1N6F - chains A and B of the 6 polymer chains in the assembly; structure by X-ray diffraction, 2.70 A resolution.

[Chain A (and B)]
Protein: tricorn protease
Source organism: Thermoplasma acidophilum
Notes: EC 3.4.21.-; chain B of this document is another copy of the same molecule, construct and numbering; everything in this record applies to it too
Reference sequence: P96086 (TRI_THEAC); residue numbers follow UniProt; this construct covers 1-1071
Chain sequence (1071 residues; numbered 1 to 1071; the number before each row is that of its first residue):
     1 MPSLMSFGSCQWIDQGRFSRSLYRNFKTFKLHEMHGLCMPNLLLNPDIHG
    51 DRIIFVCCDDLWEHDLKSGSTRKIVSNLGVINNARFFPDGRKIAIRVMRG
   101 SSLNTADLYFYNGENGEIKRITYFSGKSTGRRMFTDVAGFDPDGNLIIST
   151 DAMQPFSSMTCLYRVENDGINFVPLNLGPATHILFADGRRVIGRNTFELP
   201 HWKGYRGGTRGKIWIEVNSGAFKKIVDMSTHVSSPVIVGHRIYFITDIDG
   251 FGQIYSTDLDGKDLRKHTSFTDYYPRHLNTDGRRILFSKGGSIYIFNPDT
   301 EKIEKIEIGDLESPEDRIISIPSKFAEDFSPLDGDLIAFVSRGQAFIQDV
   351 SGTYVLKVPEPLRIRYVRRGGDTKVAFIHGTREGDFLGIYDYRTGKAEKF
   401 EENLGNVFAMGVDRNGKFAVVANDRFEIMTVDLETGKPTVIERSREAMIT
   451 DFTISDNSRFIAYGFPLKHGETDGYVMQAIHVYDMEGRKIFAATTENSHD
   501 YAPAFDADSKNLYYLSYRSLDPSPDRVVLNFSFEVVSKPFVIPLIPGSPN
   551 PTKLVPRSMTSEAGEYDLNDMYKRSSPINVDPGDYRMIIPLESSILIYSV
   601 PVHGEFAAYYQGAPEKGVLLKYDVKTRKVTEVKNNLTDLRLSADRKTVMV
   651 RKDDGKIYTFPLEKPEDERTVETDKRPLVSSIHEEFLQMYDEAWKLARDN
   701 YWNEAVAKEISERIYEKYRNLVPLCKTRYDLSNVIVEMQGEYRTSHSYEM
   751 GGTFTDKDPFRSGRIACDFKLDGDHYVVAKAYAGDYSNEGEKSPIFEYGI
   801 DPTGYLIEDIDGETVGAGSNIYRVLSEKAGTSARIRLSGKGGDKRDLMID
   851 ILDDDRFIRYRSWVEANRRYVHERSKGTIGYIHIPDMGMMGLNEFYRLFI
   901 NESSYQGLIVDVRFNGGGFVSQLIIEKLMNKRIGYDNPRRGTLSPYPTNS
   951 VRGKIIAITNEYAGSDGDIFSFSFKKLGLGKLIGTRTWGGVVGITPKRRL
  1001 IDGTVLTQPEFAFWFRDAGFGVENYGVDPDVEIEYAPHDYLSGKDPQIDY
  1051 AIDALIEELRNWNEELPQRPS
Disordered / not traced: 1-38, 1062-1071
Ligand contacts: Z-Phe-diketo-Arg-Glu-Phe (DKT; 4-[2-(3-benzyloxycarbonylamino-4-cyclohexyl-1-hydroxy-2-oxo-butylamino)-5-guanidino-pentanoylamino]-4-(1-carboxy-2-cyclohexyl-ethylcarbamoyl)-butyric acid): R131, R132, S157, Y609, H746, Y748, M750, N915, G916, G917, G918, F919, Y962, A963, G964, S965, D966, G967, W988, V991, V992, G993, I994, T995, F1011, F1013
Swiss-Prot annotation at these positions:
  - region: R131, R132 (Binds the substrate's C-terminus)
  - active site: H746 (Charge relay system), S965 (Nucleophile), E1023 (Charge relay system)
  - binding site (substrate): G916 to G918, G993 to T995
  - site: D936 (Substrate specificity switch), D966 (Transition state stabilizer)
  - mutagenesis: R131 to R132 (Decreased catalytic activity towards protein substrates. Retains 10% of wild-type activity towards casein and about 30% towards oxidized insulin beta chain ...), L184 (L184C: Both peptidolytic and proteolytic activities doubled, probably due to the increase of the diameter of the channel for product exit ...), R414 (R414C: Retains 50% of wild-type activity after modification of the thiol group by maleimide, which decreases the diameter of the access channel and impairs substrate access to the active site ...), A643 (A643C: Decreased catalytic activity towards fluorogenic substrate and insulin beta chain prior to any modification or oxidation ...), H746 (H746A: Loss of catalytic activity), S965 (S965A: Loss of catalytic activity)

[How chain A and chain B interact]
Pairs across the interface (275; chain A residue first):
  D424(A) - R940(B)  salt bridge
  R445(A) - G941(B)
  R445(A) - T942(B)
  E446(A) - T942(B)  hydrogen bond
  K468(A) - T942(B)  hydrogen bond
  K468(A) - L943(B)  hydrogen bond (side chain-backbone)
  H469(A) - N901(B)  hydrogen bond
  E471(A) - T942(B)
  E471(A) - L943(B)
  T472(A) - S904(B)  hydrogen bond (backbone-side chain)
  T472(A) - R932(B)  hydrogen bond (backbone-side chain)
  T472(A) - Y935(B)
  T472(A) - L943(B)
  T472(A) - P945(B)
  T472(A) - R952(B)
  D473(A) - I900(B)
  D473(A) - S904(B)
  D473(A) - P945(B)
  G474(A) - S904(B)  hydrogen bond (backbone-side chain)
  G474(A) - P945(B)
  G474(A) - T948(B)
  Y475(A) - V527(B)
  Y475(A) - V528(B)
  Y475(A) - L529(B)  hydrogen bond (side chain-backbone)
  Y475(A) - I900(B)
  Y475(A) - T948(B)
  Y475(A) - N949(B)  hydrogen bond
  M477(A) - I900(B)
  M477(A) - N901(B)
  T494(A) - S787(B)
  T495(A) - D785(B)  hydrogen bond
  T495(A) - S787(B)  hydrogen bond (backbone-side chain)
  N497(A) - D785(B)
  N497(A) - R868(B)
  N497(A) - I900(B)
  N497(A) - N901(B)  hydrogen bond (backbone-side chain)
  Y517(A) - R526(B)
  Y517(A) - V527(B)
  R518(A) - D785(B)  salt bridge
  R518(A) - S787(B)
  R518(A) - N788(B)  hydrogen bond
  S519(A) - E789(B)  hydrogen bond
  L520(A) - V527(B)  hydrophobic
  L520(A) - N893(B)  hydrogen bond (backbone-side chain)
  L520(A) - R897(B)
  D521(A) - G604(B)
  D521(A) - E605(B)  hydrogen bond (side chain-backbone)
  D521(A) - F606(B)  hydrogen bond (side chain-backbone)
  D521(A) - N893(B)  hydrogen bond (backbone-side chain)
  P522(A) - G604(B)
  P522(A) - E605(B)  hydrogen bond (backbone-backbone)
  P522(A) - M889(B)  hydrophobic
  P522(A) - L892(B)  hydrophobic
  P522(A) - N893(B)
  S523(A) - E534(B)
  S523(A) - V602(B)
  S523(A) - H603(B)  hydrogen bond (side chain-backbone)
  P524(A) - E534(B)
  P524(A) - E605(B)
  D525(A) - S532(B)
  D525(A) - F533(B)  hydrogen bond (side chain-backbone)
  R526(A) - Y517(B)
  R526(A) - F533(B)  hydrogen bond (backbone-backbone)
  R526(A) - D584(B)  salt bridge
  R526(A) - R586(B)
  R526(A) - E615(B)  salt bridge
  V527(A) - Y475(B)
  V527(A) - Y517(B)
  V527(A) - L520(B)  hydrophobic
  V527(A) - F533(B)  hydrophobic
  V528(A) - Y475(B)
  V528(A) - F533(B)  hydrophobic
  L529(A) - Y475(B)  hydrogen bond (backbone-side chain)
  L529(A) - Q922(B)
  N530(A) - N530(B)
  N530(A) - F531(B)
  N530(A) - S532(B)
  F531(A) - N530(B)
  F531(A) - M889(B)  hydrophobic
  F531(A) - L892(B)  hydrophobic
  F531(A) - F919(B)  hydrophobic
  F531(A) - L923(B)  hydrophobic
  S532(A) - D525(B)
  S532(A) - S532(B)
  F533(A) - D525(B)  hydrogen bond (backbone-side chain)
  F533(A) - R526(B)  hydrogen bond (backbone-backbone)
  F533(A) - V527(B)  hydrophobic
  F533(A) - V528(B)  hydrophobic
  F533(A) - N893(B)
  E534(A) - S523(B)
  E534(A) - P524(B)
  E534(A) - S532(B)
  E534(A) - E534(B)
  E534(A) - V602(B)
  V535(A) - H603(B)
  V535(A) - G604(B)
  K538(A) - E789(B)
  F540(A) - S787(B)
  G547(A) - Y798(B)
  K553(A) - E797(B)  salt bridge
  K553(A) - D850(B)  salt bridge
  M559(A) - M848(B)
  Y572(A) - Y786(B)
  Y572(A) - S787(B)
  Y572(A) - K792(B)
  K573(A) - Y786(B)
  K573(A) - K792(B)  hydrogen bond (backbone-side chain)
  K573(A) - F796(B)
  R574(A) - F796(B)
  R574(A) - E797(B)
  R574(A) - G799(B)
  S575(A) - Y786(B)  hydrogen bond (side chain-backbone)
  S575(A) - S787(B)
  S575(A) - K792(B)  hydrogen bond
  S575(A) - E797(B)
  S576(A) - E797(B)  hydrogen bond
  P577(A) - E789(B)
  D584(A) - R526(B)  salt bridge
  R586(A) - R526(B)
  V602(A) - S523(B)
  V602(A) - E534(B)
  V602(A) - V602(B)  hydrophobic
  H603(A) - S523(B)  hydrogen bond (backbone-side chain)
  H603(A) - V535(B)
  G604(A) - D521(B)
  G604(A) - P522(B)
  G604(A) - V535(B)
  E605(A) - D521(B)  hydrogen bond (backbone-side chain)
  E605(A) - P522(B)  hydrogen bond (backbone-backbone)
  E605(A) - P524(B)
  F606(A) - D521(B)  hydrogen bond (backbone-side chain)
  E615(A) - R526(B)  salt bridge
  R698(A) - R939(B)  hydrogen bond (backbone-side chain)
  D699(A) - R939(B)  hydrogen bond (backbone-side chain)
  D699(A) - R940(B)  hydrogen bond (backbone-side chain)
  N700(A) - R939(B)
  N700(A) - R940(B)  hydrogen bond
  Y701(A) - R939(B)  hydrogen bond (backbone-side chain)
  W702(A) - R939(B)
  E704(A) - R939(B)  salt bridge
  D785(A) - T495(B)  hydrogen bond
  D785(A) - N497(B)
  D785(A) - R518(B)  salt bridge
  Y786(A) - Y572(B)
  Y786(A) - K573(B)
  Y786(A) - S575(B)  hydrogen bond (backbone-side chain)
  S787(A) - T494(B)
  S787(A) - T495(B)  hydrogen bond (side chain-backbone)
  S787(A) - R518(B)
  S787(A) - F540(B)
  S787(A) - Y572(B)
  S787(A) - S575(B)
  N788(A) - R518(B)  hydrogen bond
  E789(A) - S519(B)
  E789(A) - K538(B)
  E789(A) - P577(B)
  K792(A) - K573(B)  hydrogen bond (side chain-backbone)
  K792(A) - S575(B)  hydrogen bond
  F796(A) - K573(B)
  F796(A) - R574(B)
  E797(A) - K553(B)  salt bridge
  E797(A) - R574(B)
  E797(A) - S575(B)
  E797(A) - S576(B)  hydrogen bond
  Y798(A) - G547(B)
  G799(A) - R574(B)
  M848(A) - M559(B)
  D850(A) - K553(B)  salt bridge
  R868(A) - N497(B)
  M889(A) - P522(B)  hydrophobic
  M889(A) - F531(B)  hydrophobic
  L892(A) - P522(B)  hydrophobic
  L892(A) - F531(B)  hydrophobic
  N893(A) - L520(B)  hydrogen bond (side chain-backbone)
  N893(A) - D521(B)  hydrogen bond (side chain-backbone)
  N893(A) - P522(B)
  N893(A) - F533(B)
  Y896(A) - F533(B)  hydrophobic
  R897(A) - L520(B)
  I900(A) - D473(B)
  I900(A) - Y475(B)
  I900(A) - M477(B)
  I900(A) - N497(B)
  N901(A) - H469(B)  hydrogen bond
  N901(A) - M477(B)
  N901(A) - N497(B)  hydrogen bond (side chain-backbone)
  S904(A) - T472(B)  hydrogen bond (side chain-backbone)
  S904(A) - D473(B)
  S904(A) - G474(B)  hydrogen bond (side chain-backbone)
  F919(A) - F531(B)  hydrophobic
  S921(A) - Y946(B)  hydrogen bond
  Q922(A) - L529(B)
  Q922(A) - Y946(B)
  Q922(A) - P947(B)
  Q922(A) - T948(B)  hydrogen bond
  Q922(A) - N949(B)
  L923(A) - F531(B)  hydrophobic
  E926(A) - E926(B)
  E926(A) - K927(B)  salt bridge
  E926(A) - N930(B)
  K927(A) - E926(B)  salt bridge
  N930(A) - E926(B)
  R932(A) - T472(B)  hydrogen bond (side chain-backbone)
  R932(A) - R1016(B)  hydrogen bond (backbone-side chain)
  I933(A) - S973(B)
  I933(A) - F1015(B)
  I933(A) - R1016(B)  hydrogen bond (backbone-backbone)
  G934(A) - W1014(B)
  Y935(A) - T472(B)
  Y935(A) - A1012(B)
  Y935(A) - F1013(B)
  Y935(A) - W1014(B)  hydrogen bond (backbone-backbone)
  Y935(A) - R1016(B)
  D936(A) - F1011(B)
  D936(A) - A1012(B)
  N937(A) - E1010(B)
  N937(A) - F1011(B)
  N937(A) - A1012(B)  hydrogen bond (backbone-backbone)
  P938(A) - E1010(B)
  P938(A) - F1011(B)  hydrophobic
  R939(A) - R698(B)  hydrogen bond (side chain-backbone)
  R939(A) - D699(B)  hydrogen bond (side chain-backbone)
  R939(A) - N700(B)
  R939(A) - Y701(B)  hydrogen bond (side chain-backbone)
  R939(A) - W702(B)
  R939(A) - E704(B)
  R939(A) - E1010(B)  hydrogen bond (backbone-backbone)
  R940(A) - D424(B)  salt bridge
  R940(A) - D699(B)  hydrogen bond (side chain-backbone)
  R940(A) - N700(B)  hydrogen bond
  R940(A) - E1010(B)  salt bridge
  G941(A) - R445(B)
  T942(A) - R445(B)
  T942(A) - E446(B)  hydrogen bond
  T942(A) - K468(B)  hydrogen bond
  T942(A) - E471(B)
  L943(A) - K468(B)  hydrogen bond (backbone-side chain)
  L943(A) - E471(B)
  L943(A) - T472(B)
  P945(A) - T472(B)
  P945(A) - D473(B)
  P945(A) - G474(B)
  Y946(A) - S921(B)  hydrogen bond
  Y946(A) - Q922(B)
  Y946(A) - I969(B)
  Y946(A) - S973(B)
  Y946(A) - F1013(B)  hydrophobic
  P947(A) - Q922(B)
  T948(A) - G474(B)
  T948(A) - Y475(B)
  T948(A) - Q922(B)  hydrogen bond
  N949(A) - Y475(B)  hydrogen bond
  N949(A) - Q922(B)
  R952(A) - T472(B)
  I969(A) - Y946(B)
  S973(A) - I933(B)
  S973(A) - Y946(B)
  E1010(A) - N937(B)
  E1010(A) - P938(B)
  E1010(A) - R939(B)  hydrogen bond (backbone-backbone)
  E1010(A) - R940(B)  salt bridge
  F1011(A) - D936(B)
  F1011(A) - N937(B)
  F1011(A) - P938(B)  hydrophobic
  A1012(A) - Y935(B)
  A1012(A) - D936(B)
  A1012(A) - N937(B)  hydrogen bond (backbone-backbone)
  F1013(A) - Y935(B)
  F1013(A) - Y946(B)  hydrophobic
  W1014(A) - G934(B)
  W1014(A) - Y935(B)  hydrogen bond (backbone-backbone)
  F1015(A) - I933(B)
  R1016(A) - R932(B)  hydrogen bond (side chain-backbone)
  R1016(A) - I933(B)  hydrogen bond (backbone-backbone)
  R1016(A) - Y935(B)
Also at the interface, not in a pair above, chain A (128 interface residues in all): F426, E496, V536, P546, S548, P549, A707, R834, Y905, V920, I925, K931, K976, L977, F1020
Also at the interface, not in a pair above, chain B (129 interface residues in all): F426, A493, E496, V536, P546, S548, P549, V555, A707, R834, Y896, V920, I925, K931, K976, L977, F1020

[Overview]
128 residues of chain A face 129 of chain B across their interface, with 75 hydrogen bonds and 17 salt
bridges. Polar pairs include D424(A)-R940(B), R518(A)-D785(B) and R526(A)-D584(B). Chain A binds
Z-Phe-diketo-Arg-Glu-Phe.
Both chains are tricorn protease (Thermoplasma acidophilum). Entry 1N6F (tricorn protease in complex with
Z-Phe-diketo-Arg-Glu-Phe) was determined by X-ray diffraction (same publication as 1N6D and 1N6E).
